9MIC - chains H and L of the 3 polymer chains in the assembly; structure by X-ray diffraction, 1.97 A resolution.

[Chain H]
Protein: 4D01 Fab heavy chain
Organism: Homo sapiens
Notes: antibody fragment or engineered binder
Chain sequence (224 residues; numbered 1 to 217 plus 7 insertion-coded residues; the number before each row is that of its first residue; a row labelled like 82A-82C holds insertion residues (82A, then the next letters in order)):
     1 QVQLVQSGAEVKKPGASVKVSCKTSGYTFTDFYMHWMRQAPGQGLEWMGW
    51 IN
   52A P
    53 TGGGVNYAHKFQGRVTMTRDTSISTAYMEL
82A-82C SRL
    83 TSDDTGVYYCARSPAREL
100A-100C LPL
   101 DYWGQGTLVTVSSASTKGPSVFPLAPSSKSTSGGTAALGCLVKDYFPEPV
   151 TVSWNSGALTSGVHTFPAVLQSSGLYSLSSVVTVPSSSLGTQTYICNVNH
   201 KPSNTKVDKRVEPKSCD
Disordered / not traced: 215-217
Cystine bridges: Cys22-Cys92, Cys140-Cys196

[Chain L]
Protein: 4D01 Fab light chain
Organism: Homo sapiens
Notes: antibody fragment or engineered binder
Chain sequence (208 residues; row label = number of the first residue in the row; note: 4 numbers in that range are skipped by the numbering (no residue carries them; nothing is unmodelled there)):
     1 DIQVTQSPSSLSASVGDRVTITCRASQGISNYLAWYQQKPGKVPKLLIYG
    51 ASTLQSGVPSRFSGSGSGTDFTLTISSLQPEDFATYYCQIY
    96 ETFGQGTKVDIKRTVAAPSVFIFPPSDEQLKSGTASVVCLLNNFYPREAK
   146 VQWKVDNALQSGNSQESVTEQDSKDSTYSLSSTLTLSKADYEKHKVYACE
   196 VTQGTTSVTKSFNRGEC
Disordered / not traced: 1
Cystine bridges: Cys23-Cys88, Cys134-Cys194

[How chain H and chain L interact]
Pairs across the interface (78):
  Met37(H) with Phe98(L), hydrophobic
  Gln39(H) with Gln38(L), hydrogen bond; Tyr87(L), hydrogen bond
  Gln43(H) with Tyr87(L)
  Gly44(H) with Tyr87(L)
  Leu45(H) with Pro44(L), hydrophobic; Tyr87(L), hydrophobic; Phe98(L)
  Trp47(H) with Glu96(L)
  Tyr91(H) with Gln38(L), hydrogen bond; Lys42(L); Pro44(L)
  Glu99(H) with Tyr32(L), hydrogen bond
  Leu100(H) with Tyr32(L), hydrogen bond (backbone-side chain); Gln89(L), hydrogen bond (backbone-side chain); Tyr91(L)
  Leu100A(H) with Tyr32(L), hydrogen bond (backbone-side chain); Leu33(L); Ala34(L); Tyr36(L), hydrogen bond (backbone-side chain); Tyr49(L), hydrophobic; Gly50(L); Gln89(L)
  Pro100B(H) with Tyr36(L)
  Leu100C(H) with Tyr36(L), hydrogen bond (backbone-side chain); Leu46(L); Gln89(L); Phe98(L), hydrophobic
  Asp101(H) with Leu46(L)
  Trp103(H) with Tyr36(L); Val43(L), hydrophobic; Pro44(L), hydrophobic
  Gly104(H) with Val43(L)
  Gln105(H) with Val43(L)
  Phe122(H) with Ser121(L); Glu123(L); Gln124(L)
  Pro123(H) with Ser121(L); Glu123(L)
  Leu124(H) with Phe118(L); Val133(L), hydrophobic
  Ala125(H) with Phe118(L)
  Lys129(H) with Phe116(L); Ile117(L), hydrogen bond (backbone-backbone); Lys205(L); Ser206(L); Cys212(L), hydrogen bond
  Ser130(H) with Phe116(L); Phe118(L)
  Thr131(H) with Phe116(L)
  Ala137(H) with Phe116(L), hydrophobic; Phe118(L)
  Leu138(H) with Phe118(L), hydrophobic
  Leu141(H) with Ser131(L)
  Lys143(H) with Gln124(L); Ser131(L)
  His164(H) with Asn137(L); Asn138(L), hydrogen bond; Asp167(L); Ser174(L), hydrogen bond
  Thr165(H) with Thr164(L)
  Phe166(H) with Leu135(L), hydrophobic; Ser162(L); Thr164(L); Ser174(L); Leu175(L); Ser176(L)
  Pro167(H) with Ser162(L), hydrogen bond (backbone-side chain); Val163(L)
  Val169(H) with Gln160(L); Glu161(L)
  Leu170(H) with Gln160(L), hydrogen bond (backbone-side chain)
  Gln171(H) with Gln160(L)
  Ser179(H) with Ser176(L), hydrogen bond
  Val181(H) with Leu135(L), hydrophobic
  Thr183(H) with Asn137(L)
  Lys209(H) with Glu123(L), salt bridge
  Lys214(H) with Cys212(L), hydrogen bond (side chain-backbone)
Other interface residues (no listed pair), chain H (42 interface residues in all): Glu46, Pro126, Ser132
Other interface residues (no listed pair), chain L (47 interface residues in all): Gln55, Pro119, Ser127, Thr129, Thr178, Thr180, Phe207, Glu211

[In short]
Chain H and chain L form an interface of 42 and 47 residues respectively; the contacts include 17 hydrogen
bonds and 1 salt bridge. Among the polar pairs are Lys209(H)-Glu123(L), Gln39(H)-Gln38(L) and
Gln39(H)-Tyr87(L).
Chain H is 4D01 Fab heavy chain and chain L is 4D01 Fab light chain, both from Homo sapiens; the structure,
Crystal structure of the VRC01-class antibody 4D01, derived from GT1.1 vaccination, in complex with eOD-GT8,
was determined by X-ray diffraction together with 9MIA, 9MIB, 9MID, 9MIF, 9MIH, 9MII and 4 further entries
from the same study.
